PDB entry 8FVU | electron microscopy, 3.60 A resolution | chains A and U of the 3 polymer chains in the assembly

[Chain A]
Name: Baculoviral IAP repeat-containing protein 1
From: Homo sapiens
UniProt: Q13075 (BIRC1_HUMAN); residue numbers follow UniProt; this construct covers 1-1403
Chain sequence (1409 residues; each row starts with the number of its first residue; numbers below 1 keep their minus sign (Ala-5 is residue -5)):
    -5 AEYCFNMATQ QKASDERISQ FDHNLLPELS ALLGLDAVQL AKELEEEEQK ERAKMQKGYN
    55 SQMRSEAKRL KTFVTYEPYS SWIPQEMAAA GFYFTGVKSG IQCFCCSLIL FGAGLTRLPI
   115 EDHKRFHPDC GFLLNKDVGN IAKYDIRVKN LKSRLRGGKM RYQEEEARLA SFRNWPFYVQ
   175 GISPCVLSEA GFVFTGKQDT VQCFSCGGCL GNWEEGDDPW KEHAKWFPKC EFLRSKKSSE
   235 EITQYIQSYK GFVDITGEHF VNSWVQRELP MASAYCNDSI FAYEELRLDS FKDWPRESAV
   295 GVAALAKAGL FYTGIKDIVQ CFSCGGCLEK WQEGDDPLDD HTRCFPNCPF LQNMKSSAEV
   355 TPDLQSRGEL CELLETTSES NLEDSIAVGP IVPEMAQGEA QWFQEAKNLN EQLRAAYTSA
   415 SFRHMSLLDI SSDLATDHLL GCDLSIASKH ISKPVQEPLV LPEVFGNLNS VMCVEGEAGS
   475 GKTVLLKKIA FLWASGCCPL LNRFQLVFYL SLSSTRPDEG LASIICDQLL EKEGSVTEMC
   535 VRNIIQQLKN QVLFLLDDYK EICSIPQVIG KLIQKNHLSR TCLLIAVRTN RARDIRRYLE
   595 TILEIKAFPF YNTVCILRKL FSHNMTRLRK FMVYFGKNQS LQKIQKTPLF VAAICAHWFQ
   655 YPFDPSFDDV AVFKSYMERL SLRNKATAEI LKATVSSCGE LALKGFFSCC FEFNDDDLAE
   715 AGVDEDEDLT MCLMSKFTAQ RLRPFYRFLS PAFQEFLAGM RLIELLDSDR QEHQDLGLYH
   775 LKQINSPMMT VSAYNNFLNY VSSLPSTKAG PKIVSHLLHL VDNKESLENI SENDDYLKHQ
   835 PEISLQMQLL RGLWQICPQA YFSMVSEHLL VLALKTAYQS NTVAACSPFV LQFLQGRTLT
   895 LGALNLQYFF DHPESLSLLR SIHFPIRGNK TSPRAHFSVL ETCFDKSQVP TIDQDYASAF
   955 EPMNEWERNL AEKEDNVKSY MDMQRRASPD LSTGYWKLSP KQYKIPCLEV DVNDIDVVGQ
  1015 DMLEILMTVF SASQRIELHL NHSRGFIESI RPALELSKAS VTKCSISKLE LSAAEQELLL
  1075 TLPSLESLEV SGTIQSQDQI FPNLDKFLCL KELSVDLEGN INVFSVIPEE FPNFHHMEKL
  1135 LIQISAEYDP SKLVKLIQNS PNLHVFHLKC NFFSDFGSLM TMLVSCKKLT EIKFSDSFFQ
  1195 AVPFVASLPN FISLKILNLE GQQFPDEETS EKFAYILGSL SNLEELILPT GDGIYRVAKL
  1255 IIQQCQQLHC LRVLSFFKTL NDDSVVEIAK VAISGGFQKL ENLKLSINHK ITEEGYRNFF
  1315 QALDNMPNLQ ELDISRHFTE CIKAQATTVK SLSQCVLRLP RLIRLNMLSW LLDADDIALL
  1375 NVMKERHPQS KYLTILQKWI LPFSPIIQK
Unresolved in the structure: -5 to 0, 352-393
Construct notes: expression tag (-5 to 0)
Bound ions: Zn2+ site 1: Cys100, His117, Cys124; Zn2+ site 2: Cys197, His217, Cys224; Zn2+ site 3: Cys315, Cys318, His335, Cys342
Small-molecule neighbours: ATP (adenosine-5'-triphosphate): Ser420, Leu421, Leu422, Asp423, Leu433, Cys436, Ala472, Gly473, Ser474, Gly475, Lys476, Thr477, Val478, Asp551, Asp552, Arg582, Ile610, Pro642, Arg677
UniProt features mapped onto this chain:
  - binding site (Zn(2+)): Cys315, Cys318, His335, Cys342
  - binding site (ATP): Gly473 to Val478
Reported in the primary citation:
  - binding site for ATP: Lys476, Arg582, Arg677

[Chain U]
Name: Lethal factor, Type III secretion system protein
From: Bacillus anthracis
Notes: EC 3.4.24.83
UniProt: chimeric construct of P15917, Q63K18: residues -283 to -21 from P15917 (LEF_BACAN) positions 34-296 (UniProt number = residue number + 317); residues -17 to 70 from Q63K18 positions 2-89 (UniProt number = residue number + 19)
Chain sequence (374 residues; row label = number of the first residue in the row; numbers below 1 keep their minus sign (Gly-303 is residue -303)):
  -303 GSSHHHHHHS SGLVPRGSHM AGGHGDVGMH VKEKEKNKDE NKRKDEERNK TQEEHLKEIM
  -243 KHIVKIEVKG EEAVKKEAAE KLLEKVPSDV LEMYKAIGGK IYIVDGDITK HISLEALSED
  -183 KKKIKDIYGK DALLHEHYVY AKEGYEPVLV IQSSEDYVEN TEKALNVYYE IGKILSRDIL
  -123 SKINQPYQKF LDVLNTIKNA SDSDGQDLLF TNQLKEHPTD FSVEFLEQNS NEVQEVFAKA
   -63 FAYYIEPQHR DVLQLYAPEA FNYMDKFNEQ EINLSLEELK DQRSTRSNPP TPLLTDYEWS
    -3 GYLTGIGRAF DTGVKDLNQQ LQDAQANLTK NPSDPTALAN YQMIMSEYNL YRNAQSSAVK
    57 SMKDIDSSIV SNFR
Unresolved in the structure: -303 to -9
Construct notes: expression tag (-303 to -284); linker (-20 to -18); conflict Thr-9 (Ala10 in Q63K18), Thr8 (Asp27 in Q63K18), Gln15 (Lys34 in Q63K18)
UniProt features mapped onto this chain:
  - region: Arg-21 (IIA)

[How chain A and chain U interact]
Residue-residue contacts - 101 pairs, chain A then chain U:
  Phe15(A) - Arg70(U)
  Asp16(A) - Arg70(U)
  Leu20(A) - Arg70(U)
  Leu23(A) - Phe69(U)  hydrophobic
  Leu27(A) - Val66(U)  hydrophobic
  Leu29(A) - Asp62(U)
  Leu34(A) - Val66(U)  hydrophobic
  Glu37(A) - Lys59(U)  salt bridge
  Leu38(A) - Ser63(U)
  Leu38(A) - Val66(U)  hydrophobic
  Glu42(A) - Arg70(U)  salt bridge
  Tyr73(A) - Ser64(U)
  Tyr73(A) - Asn68(U)
  Ser74(A) - Asn68(U)
  Ser75(A) - Asn68(U)  hydrogen bond (side chain-backbone)
  Phe105(A) - Arg70(U)  hydrogen bond (backbone-side chain)
  Gly106(A) - Ser67(U)
  Ala107(A) - Ser67(U)  hydrogen bond (backbone-backbone)
  Ala107(A) - Asn68(U)
  Ala107(A) - Phe69(U)
  Ala107(A) - Arg70(U)
  Gly108(A) - Asn68(U)
  Leu109(A) - Phe69(U)  hydrophobic
  Met626(A) - Phe69(U)  hydrophobic
  Val627(A) - Phe69(U)  hydrophobic
  Gly630(A) - Ile61(U)
  Lys631(A) - Asp62(U)  salt bridge
  Val785(A) - Leu-1(U)  hydrophobic
  Asn789(A) - Gly-3(U)
  Asn793(A) - Gly-3(U)  hydrogen bond (side chain-backbone)
  Leu839(A) - Ser57(U)
  Gln840(A) - Tyr-2(U)  hydrogen bond
  Gln840(A) - Leu-1(U)
  Gln842(A) - Ala54(U)
  Leu843(A) - Ile2(U)  hydrophobic
  Leu843(A) - Phe6(U)
  Gly846(A) - Phe6(U)
  Leu847(A) - Ala5(U)
  Leu847(A) - Phe6(U)
  Gln849(A) - Tyr47(U)
  Ile850(A) - Phe6(U)  hydrophobic
  Ile850(A) - Gly9(U)
  Ile850(A) - Val10(U)  hydrophobic
  Ile850(A) - Tyr47(U)  hydrophobic
  Met858(A) - Leu-1(U)  hydrophobic
  Met858(A) - Ile2(U)  hydrophobic
  His862(A) - Tyr-2(U)
  His862(A) - Leu-1(U)
  Val865(A) - Trp-5(U)
  Leu868(A) - Trp-5(U)  hydrophobic
  Lys869(A) - Trp-5(U)  hydrogen bond (side chain-backbone)
  Tyr872(A) - Trp-5(U)  hydrophobic
  Leu900(A) - Trp-5(U)  hydrophobic
  Gln901(A) - Tyr-7(U)
  Arg921(A) - Thr8(U)
  Arg928(A) - Gln18(U)  hydrogen bond (backbone-side chain)
  Ala929(A) - Asn14(U)
  Ala929(A) - Leu17(U)  hydrophobic
  Ala929(A) - Gln21(U)
  His930(A) - Gln21(U)  hydrogen bond (backbone-side chain)
  Phe931(A) - Leu17(U)  hydrophobic
  Phe931(A) - Met41(U)  hydrophobic
  Val933(A) - Gln21(U)
  Leu934(A) - Gln21(U)
  Leu934(A) - Leu24(U)  hydrophobic
  Leu934(A) - Thr25(U)
  Phe938(A) - Leu24(U)  hydrophobic
  Phe938(A) - Pro28(U)
  Phe938(A) - Ser29(U)
  Phe938(A) - Leu34(U)  hydrophobic
  Trp960(A) - Met41(U)  hydrophobic
  Trp960(A) - Asn45(U)
  Leu964(A) - Asn45(U)
  Leu964(A) - Arg48(U)
  Lys967(A) - Asn49(U)
  Lys967(A) - Ser52(U)
  Glu968(A) - Tyr44(U)  hydrogen bond
  Val971(A) - Gln51(U)
  Val971(A) - Ser52(U)
  Tyr974(A) - Val55(U)  hydrophobic
  Tyr974(A) - Asp62(U)  hydrogen bond
  Met975(A) - Asp7(U)
  Met977(A) - Lys59(U)
  Arg979(A) - Arg4(U)  hydrogen bond (backbone-side chain)
  Arg980(A) - Arg4(U)  hydrogen bond (backbone-side chain)
  Thr987(A) - Tyr-7(U)
  Gly988(A) - Tyr-7(U)
  Lys1062(A) - Gln15(U)
  Phe1271(A) - Thr32(U)
  Asp1327(A) - Met39(U)
  His1331(A) - Pro31(U)
  His1331(A) - Leu34(U)
  Arg1358(A) - Glu43(U)  salt bridge
  Asn1360(A) - Met39(U)
  Leu1390(A) - Met39(U)  hydrophobic
  Leu1390(A) - Ser42(U)
  Trp1393(A) - Leu34(U)  hydrophobic
  Trp1393(A) - Gln38(U)
  Ile1394(A) - Gln38(U)  hydrogen bond (backbone-side chain)
  Ile1394(A) - Met41(U)  hydrophobic
  Leu1395(A) - Gln38(U)
Also at the interface, not in a pair above, chain A (87 interface residues in all): Gln14, Ala31, Gln633, Leu844, Leu866, Gln873, Asn899, Ser926, Glu935, Met957, Asn970, Gln978, Glu1112, Ser1329, Phe1332, Leu1362
Also at the interface, not in a pair above, chain U (60 interface residues in all): Asp-8, Gly3, Lys11, Leu13, Asp19, Lys26, Asp30, Tyr37, Met58, Ile65
Interface features reported in the paper:
  - interface residues, chain A: Asp16(A), Leu20(A), Glu37(A), Leu109(A), Met626(A), Val627(A), Lys631(A), Val865(A), Leu868(A), Lys869(A), Tyr872(A), Leu900(A), Arg1358(A)

[Overview]
Chain A and chain U form an interface of 87 and 60 residues respectively, with 13 hydrogen bonds and 4 salt
bridges. Among the polar pairs are Glu37(A)-Lys59(U), Glu42(A)-Arg70(U) and Lys631(A)-Asp62(U). Chain A binds
ATP. The paper reports a binding site for ATP at Lys476(A), Arg582(A) and Arg677(A); interface residues
Asp16(A), Leu20(A) and Glu37(A) among others.
Chain A is Baculoviral IAP repeat-containing protein 1 (Homo sapiens) and chain U is Lethal factor, Type III
secretion system protein (Bacillus anthracis); the structure, Cryo-EM structure of human Needle/NAIP/NLRC4
(R288A), was determined by electron microscopy (same publication as 8FW2 and 8FW9).
